8KGR - chains A and B of the 4 polymer chains in the assembly; structure by electron microscopy, 3.20 A resolution.

Chain A (and B):
Protein: DNA topoisomerase 2
Organism: African swine fever virus
Notes: chain B of this document is another copy of the same molecule, construct and numbering; everything in this record applies to it too
Reference sequence: A0A2X0THW2 (A0A2X0THW2_ASF); residues 1-1192 here = UniProt positions 1-1192
Sequence (1211 residues; numbered -3 to 1207; the number before each row is that of its first residue; numbers below 1 keep their minus sign (Glu-3 is residue -3)):
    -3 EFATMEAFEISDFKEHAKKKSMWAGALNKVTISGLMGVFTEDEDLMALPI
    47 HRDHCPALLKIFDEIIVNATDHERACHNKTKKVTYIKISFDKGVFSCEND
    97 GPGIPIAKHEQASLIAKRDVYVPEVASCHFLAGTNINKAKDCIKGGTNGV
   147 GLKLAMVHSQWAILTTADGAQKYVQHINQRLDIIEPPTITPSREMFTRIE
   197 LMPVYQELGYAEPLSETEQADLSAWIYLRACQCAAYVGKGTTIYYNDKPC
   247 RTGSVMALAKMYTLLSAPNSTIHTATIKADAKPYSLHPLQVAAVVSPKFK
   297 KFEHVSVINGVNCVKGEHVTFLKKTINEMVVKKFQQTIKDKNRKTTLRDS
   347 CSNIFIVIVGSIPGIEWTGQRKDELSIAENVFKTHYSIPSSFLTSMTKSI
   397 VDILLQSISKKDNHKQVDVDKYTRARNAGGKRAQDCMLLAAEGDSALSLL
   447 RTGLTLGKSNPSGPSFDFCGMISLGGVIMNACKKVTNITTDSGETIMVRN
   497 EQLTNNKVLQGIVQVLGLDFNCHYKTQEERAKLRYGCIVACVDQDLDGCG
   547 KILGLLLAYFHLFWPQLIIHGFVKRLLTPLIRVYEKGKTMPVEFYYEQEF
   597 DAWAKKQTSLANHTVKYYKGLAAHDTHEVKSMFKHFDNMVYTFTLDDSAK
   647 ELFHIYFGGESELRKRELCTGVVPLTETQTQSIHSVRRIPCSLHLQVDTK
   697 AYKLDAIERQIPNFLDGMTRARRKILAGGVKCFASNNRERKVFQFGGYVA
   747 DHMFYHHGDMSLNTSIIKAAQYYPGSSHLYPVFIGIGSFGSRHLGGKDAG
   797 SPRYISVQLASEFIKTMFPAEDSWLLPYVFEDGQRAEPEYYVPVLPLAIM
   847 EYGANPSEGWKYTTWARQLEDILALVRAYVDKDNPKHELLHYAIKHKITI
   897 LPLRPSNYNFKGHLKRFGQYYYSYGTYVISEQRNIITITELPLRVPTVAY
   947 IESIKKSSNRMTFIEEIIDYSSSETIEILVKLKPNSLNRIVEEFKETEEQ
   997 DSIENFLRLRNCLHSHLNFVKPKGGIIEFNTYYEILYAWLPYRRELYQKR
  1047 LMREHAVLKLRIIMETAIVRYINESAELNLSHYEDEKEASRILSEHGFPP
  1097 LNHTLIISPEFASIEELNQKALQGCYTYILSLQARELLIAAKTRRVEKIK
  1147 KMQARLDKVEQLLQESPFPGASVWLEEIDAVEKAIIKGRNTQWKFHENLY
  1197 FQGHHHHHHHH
Disordered / not traced: -3 to 412, 1193-1207 (chain B: -3 to 414, 1193-1207)
Sequence notes: expression tag (-3 to 0, 1193-1207)
Ion coordination: Mg2+: Asp539 (shared with 1 residue of chain D)
What the authors report for this chain:
  - Mg2+ coordination: Asp539, Asp541
  - catalytic residues: Arg799, Tyr800
  - binding site for the 52-nt DNA strand: Met475, Asn476, Lys480, Lys547, Arg799, Tyr800, Ser953, Arg956, Arg1004, His1010, His1012
  - conformationally variable residues: Tyr800

Interface between chain A and chain B:
Contacting residue pairs (85; chain A residue first):
  Arg422(A) - Ile964(B)
  Arg422(A) - Asp965(B)  hydrogen bond (side chain-backbone)
  Arg422(A) - Tyr966(B)
  Ser441(A) - Gly796(B)
  Ser441(A) - Ser797(B)  hydrogen bond (side chain-backbone)
  Ser441(A) - Tyr800(B)
  Ser444(A) - Asp794(B)
  Thr448(A) - Ser969(B)  hydrogen bond (backbone-side chain)
  Thr451(A) - Ser967(B)
  Thr451(A) - Ser968(B)
  Thr451(A) - Ser969(B)  hydrogen bond
  Lys615(A) - Tyr800(B)
  Ala618(A) - Gly783(B)
  Ala618(A) - Ser784(B)  hydrogen bond (backbone-backbone)
  Ala619(A) - Tyr800(B)
  Asp621(A) - Gly783(B)
  Arg734(A) - Asp747(B)  salt bridge
  Glu735(A) - Lys612(B)  salt bridge
  Arg736(A) - Asp747(B)
  Phe739(A) - Ala746(B)  hydrophobic
  Phe739(A) - Asp755(B)
  Gln740(A) - Gly743(B)
  Gln740(A) - Ala746(B)  hydrogen bond (side chain-backbone)
  Gln740(A) - Asp747(B)
  Gly743(A) - Gln740(B)
  Ala746(A) - Gln740(B)  hydrogen bond (backbone-side chain)
  Asp747(A) - Arg734(B)  salt bridge
  Asp747(A) - Arg736(B)  salt bridge
  Asp747(A) - Gln740(B)
  Asp755(A) - Phe739(B)
  Ser784(A) - Ala618(B)
  Asp794(A) - Ser444(B)  hydrogen bond (backbone-side chain)
  Asp794(A) - Arg447(B)  salt bridge
  Gly796(A) - Ser441(B)
  Ser797(A) - Ser441(B)
  Arg799(A) - Lys615(B)
  Arg799(A) - Gly754(B)
  Tyr800(A) - Ser441(B)
  Tyr800(A) - Lys615(B)
  Tyr800(A) - Gly616(B)
  Tyr800(A) - Ala619(B)
  Asp965(A) - Arg422(B)  hydrogen bond (backbone-side chain)
  Tyr966(A) - Arg422(B)
  Ser968(A) - Thr451(B)
  Ser969(A) - Thr451(B)
  Leu1076(A) - Ala1130(B)
  Leu1076(A) - Leu1134(B)
  Ser1077(A) - Ala1072(B)
  Ser1077(A) - Leu1133(B)
  His1078(A) - Ile1135(B)
  Tyr1079(A) - Leu1134(B)
  Tyr1079(A) - Ile1135(B)
  Glu1080(A) - Leu1134(B)
  Glu1080(A) - Ile1135(B)  hydrogen bond (backbone-backbone)
  Glu1080(A) - Ala1136(B)
  Asp1081(A) - Leu1134(B)
  Glu1082(A) - Arg1131(B)  salt bridge
  Glu1082(A) - Leu1134(B)
  Thr1123(A) - Arg1131(B)
  Leu1126(A) - Ala1130(B)  hydrogen bond (backbone-backbone)
  Leu1126(A) - Arg1131(B)  hydrogen bond (backbone-backbone)
  Ser1127(A) - Gln1129(B)
  Ser1127(A) - Arg1131(B)
  Leu1128(A) - Leu1128(B)
  Leu1128(A) - Gln1129(B)
  Leu1128(A) - Ala1130(B)  hydrogen bond (backbone-backbone)
  Gln1129(A) - Ser1127(B)  hydrogen bond
  Gln1129(A) - Leu1128(B)
  Ala1130(A) - Leu1076(B)
  Ala1130(A) - Leu1126(B)
  Ala1130(A) - Leu1128(B)  hydrogen bond (backbone-backbone)
  Arg1131(A) - Thr1123(B)
  Arg1131(A) - Leu1126(B)  hydrogen bond (backbone-backbone)
  Arg1131(A) - Ser1127(B)
  Leu1133(A) - Ser1077(B)
  Leu1134(A) - Leu1076(B)
  Leu1134(A) - Tyr1079(B)
  Leu1134(A) - Glu1080(B)
  Leu1134(A) - Asp1081(B)
  Leu1134(A) - Glu1082(B)
  Ile1135(A) - His1078(B)
  Ile1135(A) - Tyr1079(B)
  Ile1135(A) - Glu1080(B)  hydrogen bond (backbone-backbone)
  Ala1136(A) - Glu1080(B)  hydrogen bond (backbone-backbone)
  Lys1190(A) - Asp621(B)  salt bridge
Other interface residues (no listed pair), chain A (62 interface residues in all): Leu452, Gly453, Asp463, Gly616, His620, Gly754, Ile782, Gly783, Leu790, Ala795, Ile801, Ile964, Ser967, Ser1071, Ala1072
Other interface residues (no listed pair), chain B (61 interface residues in all): Gly453, Asp539, His620, Thr622, His753, Ile782, Ala795, Arg799, Ile801, Asn1075

Overview:
Chain A and chain B form an interface of 62 and 61 residues respectively; the contacts include 18 hydrogen
bonds and 7 salt bridges. Among the polar pairs are Arg734(A)-Asp747(B), Glu735(A)-Lys612(B) and
Asp747(A)-Arg736(B). The paper reports catalytic residues Arg799(A) and Tyr800(A); a binding site for the
52-nt DNA strand at Met475(A), Asn476(A) and Lys480(A) among others.
Chain A and chain B are both DNA topoisomerase 2 (African swine fever virus); the structure, Structure of
African swine fever virus topoisomerase II in complex with dsDNA, was determined by electron microscopy
together with 8KGM, 8KGN and 8KGQ from the same study.
